4BAC - chains A and C of the 5 polymer chains in the assembly; structure by X-ray diffraction, 3.26 A resolution.

[Chain A]
Name: Integrase
Organism: Human spumaretrovirus
Notes: EC 2.7.7.49, 2.7.7.7, 3.1.26.13
UniProtKB: P14350 (POL_FOAMV); residues 1-392 here correspond to UniProt positions 752-1143 (UniProt number = residue number + 751)
Sequence (396 residues; numbered -3 to 392; the number before each row is that of its first residue; numbers below 1 keep their minus sign (Gly-3 is residue -3)):
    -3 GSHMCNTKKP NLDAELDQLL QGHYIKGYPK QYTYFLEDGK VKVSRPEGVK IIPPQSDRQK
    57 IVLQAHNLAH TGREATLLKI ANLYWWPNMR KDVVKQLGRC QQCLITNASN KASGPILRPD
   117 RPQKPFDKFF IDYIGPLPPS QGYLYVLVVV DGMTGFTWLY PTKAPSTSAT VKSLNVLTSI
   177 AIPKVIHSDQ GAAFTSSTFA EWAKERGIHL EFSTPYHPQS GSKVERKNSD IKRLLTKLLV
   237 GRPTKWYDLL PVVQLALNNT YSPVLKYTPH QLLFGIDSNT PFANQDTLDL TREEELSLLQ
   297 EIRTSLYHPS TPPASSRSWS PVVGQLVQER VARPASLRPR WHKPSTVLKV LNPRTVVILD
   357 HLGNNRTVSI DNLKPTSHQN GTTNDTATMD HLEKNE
Not modelled in the structure: -3 to 7, 376-392
Differences from the reference sequence: expression tag (-3 to 0)
Metal / ion sites: Zn2+: His62, His66, Cys96, Cys99; Mg2+: Asp128 (shared with 1 residue of chain E)
Swiss-Prot annotation at these positions:
  - binding site (Mg(2+)): Asp123, Asp185

[Chain C]
Molecule: 19-nt DNA strand
Sequence (19 nucleotides; each row starts with the number of its first residue):
     1 ATTGTCATGG AATTTTGTA
Metal / ion sites: Mg2+: DA19 (shared with 2 residues of chain B)

[How chain A and chain C interact]
Pairs across the interface (41):
  Ile112(A) with DG4(C), phosphate contact; DT5(C), base contact
  Leu113(A) with DG4(C), hydrogen bond to the phosphate
  Arg114(A) with DG4(C), sugar contact; DT5(C), salt bridge to the phosphate
  Pro115(A) with DT3(C), base contact; DG4(C), phosphate contact; DT5(C), phosphate contact
  Arg117(A) with DC6(C), salt bridge to the phosphate
  Lys124(A) with DT3(C), base contact
  His183(A) with DT3(C), salt bridge to the phosphate
  Glu207(A) with DT2(C), phosphate contact; DT3(C), base contact
  Phe208(A) with DT2(C), phosphate contact
  Ser209(A) with DT3(C), phosphate contact
  Thr210(A) with DT3(C), hydrogen bond to the phosphate
  His213(A) with DG4(C), phosphate contact
  Gln215(A) with DG4(C), sugar contact
  Ser216(A) with DT3(C), hydrogen bond to the phosphate
  Ser218(A) with DG4(C), hydrogen bond to the base; DT5(C), hydrogen bond to the sugar
  Lys219(A) with DT5(C), salt bridge to the phosphate
  Arg222(A) with DT5(C), base contact; DC6(C), hydrogen bond to the base; DA7(C), hydrogen bond to the sugar
  Asp226(A) with DA7(C), sugar contact
  Arg229(A) with DA7(C), hydrogen bond to the phosphate; DT8(C), salt bridge to the phosphate
  Ser258(A) with DA7(C), hydrogen bond to the phosphate
  Pro259(A) with DA7(C), phosphate contact; DT8(C), base contact
  Lys345(A) with DA1(C), base contact
  Leu347(A) with DA1(C), base contact; DT2(C), sugar contact
  Asn348(A) with DT2(C), hydrogen bond to the base; DT3(C), sugar contact
  Arg350(A) with DG4(C), salt bridge to the phosphate
  Thr351(A) with DT3(C), sugar contact
  Val353(A) with DA1(C), base contact
  Thr363(A) with DA1(C), base contact
  Ser365(A) with DG4(C), phosphate contact
Also at the interface, not in a pair above, chain A (32 interface residues in all): His205, Val260, Tyr303

[Summary]
32 residues of chain A and 8 residues of chain C are in contact; the contacts include 10 hydrogen bonds and 6
salt bridges. Polar pairs include Ser218(A)-DG4(C), Arg222(A)-DC6(C) and Asn348(A)-DT2(C). UniProt lists
Mg2+-binding residues Asp123(A) and Asp185(A) on chain A.
Here chain A is Integrase (Human spumaretrovirus) and chain C is a 19-nt DNA strand. Entry 4BAC (prototype
foamy virus strand transfer complexes on product DNA) was determined by X-ray diffraction.
